Entry 7YBU (electron microscopy, 2.20 A resolution); this record covers chains C and G of the 12 polymer chains in the assembly.

== Chain C (and G) ==
Protein: Propionyl-CoA carboxylase beta chain, mitochondrial
Source organism: Homo sapiens
Notes: EC 6.4.1.3; chain G of this document is another copy of the same molecule, construct and numbering; everything in this record applies to it too
UniProt: P05166 (PCCB_HUMAN); residues 1-539 here = UniProt positions 1-539
Sequence (539 residues; numbered 1 to 539; the number before each row is that of its first residue):
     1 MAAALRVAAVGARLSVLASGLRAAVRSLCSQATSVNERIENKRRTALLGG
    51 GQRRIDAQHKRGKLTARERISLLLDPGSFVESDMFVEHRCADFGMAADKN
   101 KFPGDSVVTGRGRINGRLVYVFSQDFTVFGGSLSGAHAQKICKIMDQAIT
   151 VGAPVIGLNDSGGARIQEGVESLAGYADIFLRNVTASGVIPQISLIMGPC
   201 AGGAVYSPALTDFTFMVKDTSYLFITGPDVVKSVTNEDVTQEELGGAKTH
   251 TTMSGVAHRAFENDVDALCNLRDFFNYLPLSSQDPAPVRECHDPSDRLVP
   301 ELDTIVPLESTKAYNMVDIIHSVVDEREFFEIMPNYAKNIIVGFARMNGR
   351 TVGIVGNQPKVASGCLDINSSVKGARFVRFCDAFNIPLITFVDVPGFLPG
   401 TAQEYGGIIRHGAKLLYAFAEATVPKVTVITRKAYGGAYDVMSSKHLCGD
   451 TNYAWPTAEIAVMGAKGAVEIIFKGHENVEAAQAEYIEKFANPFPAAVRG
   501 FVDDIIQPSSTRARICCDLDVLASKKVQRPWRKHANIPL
Unresolved in the structure: 1-32
UniProt features mapped onto this chain:
  - region: Asp-325 to Gln-358 (Acyl-CoA binding)
  - modified residue: Ser-71 (Phosphoserine), Lys-99 (N6-acetyllysine), Lys-248 (N6-succinyllysine), Lys-474 (N6-acetyllysine), Lys-489 (N6-acetyllysine)
  - natural variant: Leu-17 (L17M: In PA-2), Arg-44 (R44P: In PA-2), Arg-67 (R67S: In PA-2), Ser-106 (S106R: In PA-2), Val-107 (V107M: In PA-2), Gly-112 (G112D: In PA-2), Gly-131 (G131R: In PA-2), Lys-140 (K140KICK: In PA-2), Ala-153 (A153P: In PA-2), Arg-165 (R165Q: In PA-2; R165W: In PA-2), Glu-168 (E168K: In PA-2), Gly-188 (G188R: In PA-2), 17 further natural variant entries in UniProt
Ligand contacts:
  - BTI (5-(hexahydro-2-oxo-1H-thieno[3,4-d]imidazol-6-yl)pentanal), molecule 1: Thr-226, Val-230, Ser-233, Val-234
  - BTI, molecule 2: Cys-365, Pro-395, Gly-396, Phe-397, Pro-399
From the paper describing this entry:
  - binding site for BTI: Phe-397

== Interface between chain C and chain G ==
Contacting residue pairs - 37 pairs, chain C then chain G:
  Val-35(C) / Pro-456(G)
  Val-35(C) / Pro-493(G)
  Asn-36(C) / Pro-456(G)
  Arg-38(C) / Glu-488(G)  salt bridge
  Arg-38(C) / Asn-492(G)
  Arg-38(C) / Phe-494(G)
  Ile-39(C) / Pro-456(G)  hydrophobic
  Ile-39(C) / Phe-494(G)  hydrophobic
  Lys-42(C) / Phe-494(G)
  Arg-43(C) / Ile-505(G)  hydrogen bond (side chain-backbone)
  Val-80(C) / Arg-514(G)
  Ser-82(C) / Asp-503(G)
  Asp-83(C) / Asp-503(G)  hydrogen bond (backbone-backbone)
  Met-84(C) / Asp-504(G)
  Phe-85(C) / Ala-497(G)
  Phe-85(C) / Val-498(G)
  Phe-85(C) / Asp-504(G)
  Phe-85(C) / Ile-505(G)  hydrophobic
  Val-86(C) / Ala-497(G)
  Val-86(C) / Val-498(G)
  Val-86(C) / Gly-500(G)
  Glu-87(C) / Val-498(G)  hydrogen bond (backbone-backbone)
  Arg-111(C) / Cys-517(G)
  Arg-111(C) / Asp-518(G)  salt bridge
  Arg-111(C) / Val-521(G)
  Leu-118(C) / Val-521(G)  hydrophobic
  Tyr-120(C) / Val-521(G)
  Gln-139(C) / Arg-499(G)
  Lys-143(C) / Gly-500(G)  hydrogen bond (side chain-backbone)
  Lys-143(C) / Asp-503(G)  salt bridge
  Gln-147(C) / Leu-522(G)
  Thr-150(C) / Ser-524(G)
  Thr-150(C) / Lys-525(G)
  Thr-150(C) / Lys-526(G)  hydrogen bond (backbone-backbone)
  Val-151(C) / Val-521(G)
  Val-151(C) / Ser-524(G)  hydrogen bond (backbone-side chain)
  Gln-283(C) / Lys-526(G)
Interface residues without a listed pair, chain C (25 interface residues in all): Glu-81, Arg-89, Arg-113
Interface residues without a listed pair, chain G (25 interface residues in all): Lys-445, Asp-450, Val-502, Ile-506, Gln-507

== Overview ==
The chain C/chain G interface involves 25 residues from each chain; the contacts include 6 hydrogen bonds and
3 salt bridges. Polar pairs include Arg-38(C)/Glu-488(G), Arg-111(C)/Asp-518(G) and Lys-143(C)/Asp-503(G).
Chain C binds compound BTI. From the paper: a binding site for BTI at Phe-397(C).
Both chains are Propionyl-CoA carboxylase beta chain, mitochondrial (Homo sapiens). Entry 7YBU (Human
propionyl-coenzyme A carboxylase) was determined by electron microscopy (same publication as 8J4Z, 8J78, 8J7D,
8JAK, 8JAW, 8JXL and 3 further entries).
